6WC2 - chains B and L of the 5 polymer chains in the assembly; structure by X-ray diffraction, 2.10 A resolution.

Chain B:
Name: MEF2 Chimera, Myocyte-specific enhancer factor 2B, Myocyte-specific enhancer factor 2A
Source organism: Homo sapiens
UniProtKB: chimeric construct of Q02078, Q02080: residues 1-72 from Q02078 (MEF2A_HUMAN) positions 1-72 (same numbers); residues 73-91 from Q02080 positions 73-91 (same numbers); residues 92-95 from Q02078 (MEF2A_HUMAN) positions 92-95 (same numbers)
Sequence (95 residues; numbered 1 to 95; the number before each row is that of its first residue):
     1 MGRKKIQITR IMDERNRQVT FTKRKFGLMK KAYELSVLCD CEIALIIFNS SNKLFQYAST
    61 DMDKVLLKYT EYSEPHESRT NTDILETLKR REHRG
Unresolved in the structure: 1-4, 93-95
Curated features (UniProtKB/Swiss-Prot):
  - modified residue: Ser59 (Phosphoserine)
What the authors report for this chain:
  - binding site for Myocardin Enhancer DNA: Lys23
  - binding site for Myocardin Enhancer DNA: Arg15
  - post-translational modification sites: Thr80 (citing earlier work)

Chain L:
Molecule: Myocardin Enhancer DNA
Sequence (21 nucleotides; each row starts with the number of its first residue):
     1 CACTATTTTA AGAAAGTGCT T

How chain B and chain L interact:
Contacting residue pairs (10):
  Ile6(B) with DA11(L), sugar contact
  Thr20(B) with DA11(L), hydrogen bond to the phosphate
  Lys23(B) with DA10(L), phosphate contact; DA11(L), hydrogen bond to the base; DG12(L), hydrogen bond to the base
  Arg24(B) with DA10(L), phosphate contact; DA11(L), salt bridge to the phosphate
  Gly27(B) with DA10(L), phosphate contact
  Lys30(B) with DT9(L), salt bridge to the phosphate
  Lys31(B) with DT9(L), sugar contact
Other interface residues (no listed pair), chain B (8 interface residues in all): Glu34
Other interface residues (no listed pair), chain L (5 interface residues in all): DT8

Overview:
8 residues of chain B and 5 residues of chain L are in contact; the contacts include 3 hydrogen bonds and 2
salt bridges. Polar contacts include Lys23(B)-DA11(L), Lys23(B)-DG12(L) and Thr20(B)-DA11(L). The paper
reports a binding site for Myocardin Enhancer DNA at Lys23(B) and Arg15(B); a modification site at Thr80(B).
Here chain B is MEF2 Chimera, Myocyte-specific enhancer factor 2B, Myocyte-specific enhancer factor 2A (Homo
sapiens) and chain L is Myocardin Enhancer DNA. Entry 6WC2 (Crystal Structure of a Ternary MEF2
Chimera/NKX2-5/myocardin enhancer DNA Complex) was determined by X-ray diffraction together with 6WC5 from the
same study.
